PDB entry 5N8B | X-ray diffraction, 1.03 A resolution | chains B and D of the 8 polymer chains in the assembly

== Chain B (and D) ==
Name: Streptavidin
From: Streptomyces avidinii
Notes: chain D of this document is another copy of the same molecule, construct and numbering; everything in this record applies to it too
UniProt: P22629 (SAV_STRAV); residues -23 to 159 here correspond to UniProt positions 1-183 (UniProt number = residue number + 24)
Amino-acid sequence (183 residues; row label = number of the first residue in the row; numbers below 1 keep their minus sign (Met-23 is residue -23)):
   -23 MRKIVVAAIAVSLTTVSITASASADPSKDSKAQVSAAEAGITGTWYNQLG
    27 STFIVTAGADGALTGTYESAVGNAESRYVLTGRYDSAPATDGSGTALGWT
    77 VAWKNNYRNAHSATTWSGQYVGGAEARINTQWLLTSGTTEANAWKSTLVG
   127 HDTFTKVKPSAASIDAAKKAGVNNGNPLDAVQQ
Disordered / not traced: -23 to 15, 136-159 (chain D: -23 to 14, 140-159)
UniProt features mapped onto this chain:
  - motif: Arg59 to Asp61 (Cell attachment site)
  - binding site (biotin): Tyr43, Tyr54, Trp92, Trp108, Trp120

== How chain B and chain D interact ==
Residue-residue contacts (7):
  Gln107(B) - Val125(D)  hydrogen bond (side chain-backbone)
  Gln107(B) - Gly126(D)  hydrogen bond (side chain-backbone)
  Gln107(B) - His127(D)
  Val125(B) - Gln107(D)  hydrogen bond (backbone-side chain)
  Gly126(B) - Gln107(D)  hydrogen bond (backbone-side chain)
  His127(B) - Gln107(D)
  His127(B) - His127(D)  hydrogen bond

== Overview ==
Chain B and chain D each contribute 4 residues to their interface, with 5 hydrogen bonds. Polar contacts
include Gln107(B)-Val125(D), Gln107(B)-Gly126(D) and His127(B)-His127(D). Curated annotation (UniProt) lists 5
biotin-binding residues on chain B.
Both chains are Streptavidin (Streptomyces avidinii). Entry 5N8B (Crystal structure of streptavidin with
peptide afpdylaeyhgg) was determined by X-ray diffraction, deposited together with 5N7X, 5N89, 5N8E and 5N99.
